Entry 7NV0 (electron microscopy, 3.40 A resolution); this record covers chains A and P of the 6 polymer chains in the assembly.

== Chain A ==
Name: DNA polymerase kappa
Organism: Homo sapiens
Notes: EC 2.7.7.7
UniProt: Q9UBT6 (POLK_HUMAN); residue numbers follow UniProt; this construct covers 1-870
Amino-acid sequence (870 residues; row label = number of the first residue in the row):
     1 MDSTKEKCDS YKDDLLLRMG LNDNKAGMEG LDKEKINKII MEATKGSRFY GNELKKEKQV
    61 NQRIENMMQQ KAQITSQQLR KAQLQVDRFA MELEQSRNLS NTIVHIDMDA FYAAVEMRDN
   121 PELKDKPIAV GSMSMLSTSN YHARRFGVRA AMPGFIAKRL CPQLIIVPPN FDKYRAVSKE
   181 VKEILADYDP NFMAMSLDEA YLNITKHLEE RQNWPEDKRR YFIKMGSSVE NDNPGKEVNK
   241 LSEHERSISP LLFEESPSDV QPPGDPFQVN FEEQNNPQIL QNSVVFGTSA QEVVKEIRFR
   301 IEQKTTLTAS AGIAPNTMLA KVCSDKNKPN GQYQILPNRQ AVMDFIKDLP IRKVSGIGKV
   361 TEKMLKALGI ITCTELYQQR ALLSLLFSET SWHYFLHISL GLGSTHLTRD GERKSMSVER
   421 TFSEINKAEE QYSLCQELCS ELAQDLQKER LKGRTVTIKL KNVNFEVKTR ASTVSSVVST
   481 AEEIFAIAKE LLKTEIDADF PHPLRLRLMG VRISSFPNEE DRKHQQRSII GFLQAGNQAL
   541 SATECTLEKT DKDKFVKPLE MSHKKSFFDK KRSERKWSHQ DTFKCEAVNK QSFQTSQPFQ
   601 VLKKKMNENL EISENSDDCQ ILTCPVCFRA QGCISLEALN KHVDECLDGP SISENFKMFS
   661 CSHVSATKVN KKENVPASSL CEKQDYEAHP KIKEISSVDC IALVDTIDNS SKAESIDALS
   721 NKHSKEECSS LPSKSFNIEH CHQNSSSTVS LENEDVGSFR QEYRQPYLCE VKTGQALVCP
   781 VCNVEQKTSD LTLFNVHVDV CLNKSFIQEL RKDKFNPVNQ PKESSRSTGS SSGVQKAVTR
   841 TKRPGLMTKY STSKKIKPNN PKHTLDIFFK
Disordered / not traced: 1-44, 225-281, 409-411, 535-870
Residues lining bound ligands: dTTP (TTP): Asp107, Met108, Asp109, Ala110, Phe111, Tyr112, Ala113, Ser137, Thr138, Tyr141, Arg144, Ala150, Asp198, Lys328
Swiss-Prot annotation at these positions:
  - zinc finger: Ile621 to Ser651 (UBZ4-type 1), Ala776 to Phe806 (UBZ4-type 2)
  - binding site (Mg(2+)): Asp107, Asp198, Glu199
  - binding site (Zn(2+)): Cys624, Cys627, His642, Cys646, Cys779, Cys782, His797, Cys801
What the authors report for this chain:
  - conformationally variable residues (order/disorder transition): Pro517 to Gln534
  - binding site for dTTP: Arg144, Lys328
  - catalytic residues: Asp107, Asp198, Glu199
  - binding site for DNA Template: Ser47, Phe49

== Chain P ==
Molecule: DNA Primer
Sequence (25 nucleotides; row label = number of the first residue in the row):
     1 AGCTATGACC ATGATTACGA ATTGC
Modified residues: DOC (2',3'-dideoxycytidine-5'-monophosphate) at position 25

== Interface between chain A and chain P ==
Residue-residue contacts - 22 pairs, chain A then chain P:
  Gln59(A) with DA21(P), phosphate contact
  Lys321(A) with DOC_25(P), salt bridge to the phosphate
  Val354(A) with DG24(P), phosphate contact
  Ser355(A) with DG24(P), phosphate contact
  Gly356(A) with DT23(P), phosphate contact; DG24(P), hydrogen bond to the phosphate
  Ile357(A) with DG24(P), phosphate contact
  Gly358(A) with DT23(P), phosphate contact
  Lys359(A) with DT23(P), phosphate contact
  Val360(A) with DT23(P), phosphate contact
  Thr361(A) with DT23(P), hydrogen bond to the phosphate
  Val467(A) with DA20(P), phosphate contact
  Lys468(A) with DA20(P), phosphate contact
  Thr469(A) with DG19(P), phosphate contact; DA20(P), hydrogen bond to the phosphate
  Arg470(A) with DG19(P), salt bridge to the phosphate; DA20(P), salt bridge to the phosphate
  Ala471(A) with DC18(P), phosphate contact; DG19(P), hydrogen bond to the phosphate
  Ser472(A) with DC18(P), hydrogen bond to the phosphate
  Thr473(A) with DA17(P), hydrogen bond to the phosphate; DC18(P), hydrogen bond to the phosphate
Other interface residues (no listed pair), chain A (19 interface residues in all): Lys56, Ser196
Other interface residues (no listed pair), chain P (9 interface residues in all): DT22

== Overview ==
19 residues of chain A face 9 of chain P across their interface; the contacts include 7 hydrogen bonds and 3
salt bridges. Polar pairs include Gly356(A)-DG24(P), Thr361(A)-DT23(P) and Thr469(A)-DA20(P). Chain A binds
dTTP. The paper reports catalytic residues Asp107(A), Asp198(A) and Glu199(A); a binding site for dTTP at
Arg144(A) and Lys328(A).
Here chain A is DNA polymerase kappa (Homo sapiens) and chain P is DNA Primer. Entry 7NV0 (Human Pol Kappa
holoenzyme with wt PCNA) was determined by electron microscopy together with 7NV1 from the same study.
